Entry 6M4N (electron microscopy, 3.80 A resolution); this record covers chains B and D of the 8 polymer chains in the assembly.

[Chain B]
Molecule: Serine palmitoyltransferase 2
Source organism: Homo sapiens
Notes: EC 2.3.1.50
UniProtKB: O15270 (SPTC2_HUMAN); numbering as in UniProt (aligned over 1-562)
Chain sequence (562 residues; each row starts with the number of its first residue):
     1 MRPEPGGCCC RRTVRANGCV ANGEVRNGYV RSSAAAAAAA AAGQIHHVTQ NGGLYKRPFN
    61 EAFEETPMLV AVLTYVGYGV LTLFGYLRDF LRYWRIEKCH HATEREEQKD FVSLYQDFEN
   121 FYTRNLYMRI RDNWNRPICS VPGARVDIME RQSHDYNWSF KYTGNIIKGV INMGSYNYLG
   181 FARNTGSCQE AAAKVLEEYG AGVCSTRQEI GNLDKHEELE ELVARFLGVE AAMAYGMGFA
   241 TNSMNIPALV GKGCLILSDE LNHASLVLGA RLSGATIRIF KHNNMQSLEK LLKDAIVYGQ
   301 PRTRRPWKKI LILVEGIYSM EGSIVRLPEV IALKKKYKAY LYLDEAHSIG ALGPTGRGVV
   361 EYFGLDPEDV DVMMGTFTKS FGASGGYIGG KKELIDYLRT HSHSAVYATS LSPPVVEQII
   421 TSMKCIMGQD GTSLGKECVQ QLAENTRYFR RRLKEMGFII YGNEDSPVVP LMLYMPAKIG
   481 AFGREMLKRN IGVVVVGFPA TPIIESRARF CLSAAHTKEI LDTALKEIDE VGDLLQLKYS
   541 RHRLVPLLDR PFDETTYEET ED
Unresolved in the structure: 1-44, 96-98, 429-432, 543-562
Covalent attachments: pyridoxal phosphate (PLP) linked to Lys379
Small-molecule neighbours: pyridoxal phosphate (PLP): Met237, Gly238, Phe239, His263, Ser265, Glu315, Asp344, Ala346, His347, Thr376, Thr378
UniProt features mapped onto this chain:
  - modified residue: Lys379 (N6-(pyridoxal phosphate)lysine)
  - natural variant: Ala182 (A182P: In HSAN1C), Arg183 (R183W: In HSAN1C), Val359 (V359M: In HSAN1C loss of normal activity as measured by reduced formation of sphinganine), Gly382 (G382V: In HSAN1C), Ile504 (I504F: In HSAN1C loss of normal activity as measured by reduced formation of sphinganine)
  - mutagenesis: Tyr122 (Y122A: Decreased catalytic activity with L-serine and palmitoyl-CoA as substrates. Does not affect the negative regulation by OMRDL3 and ceramides), Leu126 (L126W: Some decrease in catalytic activity with L-serine and palmitoyl-CoA as substrates), Ile130 (I130W: Loss of catalytic activity with L-serine and palmitoyl-CoA as substrates), Trp134 (W134A: Loss of catalytic activity with L-serine and palmitoyl-CoA as substrates), Tyr176 (Y176A: Loss of catalytic activity with L-serine and palmitoyl-CoA as substrates), Ser258 (S258R: Loss of catalytic activity with L-serine and palmitoyl-CoA as substrates), Arg302 (R302A: Reduces the dimerization propensity with SPTLC1; reduces the dimerization propensity with SPTLC1; when associated with A-305. Does not impair enzymatic activity ...), Arg304 (R304A: Reduces the dimerization propensity with SPTLC1; when associated with A-302 and A-304. Does not impair enzymatic activity; when associated with A-302 and A-304), Arg305 (R305A: Reduces the dimerization propensity with SPTLC1; when associated with A-302 and A-304. Does not impair enzymatic activity; when associated with A-302 and A-304), Met320 (M320Q: Decreased catalytic activity with L-serine and palmitoyl-CoA as substrates), Thr378 (T378A: Decreased catalytic activity with L-serine and palmitoyl-CoA as substrates), Lys379 (K379A: Loss of catalytic activity with L-serine and palmitoyl-CoA as substrates), 3 further mutagenesis entries in UniProt

[Chain D]
Molecule: Serine palmitoyltransferase small subunit A
Source organism: Homo sapiens
UniProtKB: Q969W0 (SPTSA_HUMAN); residues 1-71 here = UniProt positions 1-71
Chain sequence (92 residues; numbered -20 to 71; the number before each row is that of its first residue; numbers below 1 keep their minus sign (Met-20 is residue -20)):
   -20 MADYKDDDDK SGPDEVDASG RMAGMALARA WKQMSWFYYQ YLLVTALYML EPWERTVFNS
    40 MLVSIVGMAL YTGYVFMPQH IMAILHYFEI VQ
Unresolved in the structure: -20 to 6, 56-71
Sequence notes: initiating methionine (-20); expression tag (-19 to 0)
UniProt features mapped onto this chain:
  - site: Met28 (Within the serine palmitoyltransferase (SPT) complex, defines the length of the acyl chain-binding pocket, determining the acyl-CoA substrate preference)
  - natural variant: Thr51 (T51I: In SPG90A)
  - mutagenesis: Met28 (M28K: Within the serine palmitoyltransferase (SPT) complex, leads to a strong decrease in SPT catalytic activity with L-serine and palmitoyl-CoA as substrates), His59 (H59L: Impaired down-regulation of SPT complex activity by ORMDL3)

[Chain B / chain D interface]
Residue-residue contacts (30):
  Leu73(B) - Val23(D)  hydrophobic
  Val76(B) - Thr24(D)
  Gly77(B) - Ala25(D)
  Val80(B) - Thr24(D)
  Leu81(B) - Ala25(D)
  Leu81(B) - Leu29(D)  hydrophobic
  Phe84(B) - Leu29(D)  hydrophobic
  Phe84(B) - Glu33(D)
  Arg88(B) - Glu30(D)  salt bridge
  Arg88(B) - Glu33(D)  salt bridge
  Leu91(B) - Trp32(D)  hydrophobic
  Arg129(B) - Met28(D)  hydrogen bond (side chain-backbone)
  Arg129(B) - Glu33(D)  salt bridge
  Ile130(B) - Met28(D)  hydrophobic
  Tyr156(B) - Glu30(D)
  Pro476(B) - Met28(D)
  Ala477(B) - Leu22(D)
  Ala477(B) - Ala25(D)  hydrophobic
  Ala477(B) - Tyr27(D)  hydrophobic
  Ala477(B) - Met28(D)  hydrophobic
  Gly480(B) - Tyr27(D)
  Ala481(B) - Leu22(D)  hydrophobic
  Ala481(B) - Tyr27(D)  hydrophobic
  Arg484(B) - Tyr27(D)
  Leu534(B) - Trp15(D)
  Leu534(B) - Tyr18(D)  hydrophobic
  Leu534(B) - Gln19(D)
  Leu535(B) - Leu22(D)  hydrophobic
  Gln536(B) - Trp15(D)
  Gln536(B) - Gln19(D)
Other interface residues (no listed pair), chain B (22 interface residues in all): Leu87, Lys478, Glu485
Other interface residues (no listed pair), chain D (15 interface residues in all): Leu21, Phe37

[Overview]
22 residues of chain B face 15 of chain D across their interface, with 1 hydrogen bond and 3 salt bridges.
Polar contacts include Arg88(B)-Glu30(D), Arg88(B)-Glu33(D) and Arg129(B)-Glu33(D). Covalently linked
pyridoxal phosphate: at Lys379(B).
Chain B is Serine palmitoyltransferase 2 and chain D is Serine palmitoyltransferase small subunit A, both from
Homo sapiens; the structure, Cryo-EM structure of the dimeric SPT-ORMDL3 complex, was determined by electron
microscopy (same publication as 6M4O, 7CQI and 7CQK).
